PDB entry 8YVZ | electron microscopy, 3.45 A resolution | chains I and L of the 20 polymer chains in the assembly

# Chain I
Name: Spike glycoprotein E2
Source organism: Semliki Forest virus 4
Reference sequence: A0A0E3T652 (A0A0E3T652_SFV); residues 5-422 here correspond to UniProt positions 338-755 (UniProt number = residue number + 333)
Amino-acid sequence (418 residues; each row starts with the number of its first residue):
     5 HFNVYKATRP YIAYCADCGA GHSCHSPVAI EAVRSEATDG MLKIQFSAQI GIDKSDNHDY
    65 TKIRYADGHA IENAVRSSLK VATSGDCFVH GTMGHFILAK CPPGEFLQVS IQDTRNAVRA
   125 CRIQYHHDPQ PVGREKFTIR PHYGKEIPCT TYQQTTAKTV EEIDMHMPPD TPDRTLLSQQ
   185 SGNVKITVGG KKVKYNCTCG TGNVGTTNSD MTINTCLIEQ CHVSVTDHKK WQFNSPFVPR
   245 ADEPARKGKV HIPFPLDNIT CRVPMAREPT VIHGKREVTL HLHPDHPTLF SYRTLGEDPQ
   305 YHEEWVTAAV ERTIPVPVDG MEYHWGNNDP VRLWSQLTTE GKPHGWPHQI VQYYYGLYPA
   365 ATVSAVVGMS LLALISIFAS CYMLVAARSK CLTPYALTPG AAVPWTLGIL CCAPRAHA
Disulfide bonds: Cys19-Cys125, Cys91-Cys105, Cys201-Cys225, Cys203-Cys220
Glycans and other covalent adducts: N-acetylglucosamine (NAG) linked to Asn200; glycan linked to Asn262

# Chain L
Name: Spike glycoprotein E3
Source organism: Semliki Forest virus 4
Reference sequence: A0A0E3T652 (A0A0E3T652_SFV); residues 8-59 here correspond to UniProt positions 275-326 (UniProt number = residue number + 267)
Amino-acid sequence (52 residues; each row starts with the number of its first residue):
     8 MCVLANATFP CFQPPCVPCC YENNAEATLR MLEDNVDRPG YYDLLQAALT CR
Disulfide bonds: Cys9-Cys18, Cys23-Cys27, Cys26-Cys58

# Interface between chain I and chain L
Pairs across the interface - 34 pairs, chain I then chain L:
  His5(I) - Thr57(L)
  Phe6(I) - Gln53(L)
  Phe6(I) - Leu56(L)
  Phe6(I) - Thr57(L)
  Asn7(I) - Leu56(L)
  Lys10(I) - Tyr28(L)
  Lys10(I) - Glu29(L)  salt bridge
  Lys10(I) - Leu56(L)
  Ala11(I) - Leu36(L)  hydrophobic
  Glu165(I) - Tyr49(L)  hydrogen bond (backbone-side chain)
  Glu166(I) - Tyr49(L)
  Met171(I) - Leu36(L)  hydrophobic
  Met171(I) - Arg37(L)  hydrogen bond
  Met171(I) - Glu40(L)
  His232(I) - Glu33(L)  salt bridge
  Lys233(I) - Tyr28(L)  hydrogen bond (backbone-side chain)
  Lys233(I) - Glu33(L)  salt bridge
  Lys233(I) - Leu36(L)
  Lys234(I) - Tyr28(L)
  Lys234(I) - Leu36(L)
  Trp235(I) - Leu36(L)
  Trp235(I) - Leu39(L)  hydrophobic
  Trp235(I) - Glu40(L)  hydrogen bond
  Trp235(I) - Tyr48(L)
  Arg250(I) - Arg37(L)
  Arg250(I) - Glu40(L)  salt bridge
  Lys251(I) - Glu40(L)
  Lys251(I) - Val43(L)
  Gly252(I) - Tyr48(L)
  Lys253(I) - Val43(L)  hydrogen bond (side chain-backbone)
  Lys253(I) - Tyr48(L)
  Lys253(I) - Tyr49(L)
  Lys253(I) - Leu52(L)
  His255(I) - Tyr49(L)
Also at the interface, not in a pair above, chain I (18 interface residues in all): Val8
Also at the interface, not in a pair above, chain L (15 interface residues in all): Ala32

# In short
18 residues of chain I face 15 of chain L across their interface, with 5 hydrogen bonds and 4 salt bridges.
Polar pairs include Lys10(I)-Glu29(L), His232(I)-Glu33(L) and Lys233(I)-Glu33(L). Covalently linked
N-acetylglucosamine: at Asn200(I).
Chain I is Spike glycoprotein E2 and chain L is Spike glycoprotein E3, both from Semliki Forest virus 4; the
structure, Semliki Forest virus viron, was determined by electron microscopy together with 8YVY, 8YW1 and 8YW2
from the same study.
